PDB entry 4YBL | X-ray diffraction, 3.10 A resolution | chains G and H of the 3 polymer chains in the assembly

Chain G:
Name: Stabilized inner domain of clade A/E gp120
From: Human immunodeficiency virus 1
Notes: engineered mutation(s): V65C, S115C
Amino-acid sequence (154 residues; row label = number of the first residue in the row; note: 297 numbers in that range are skipped by the numbering (no residue carries them; nothing is unmodelled there)):
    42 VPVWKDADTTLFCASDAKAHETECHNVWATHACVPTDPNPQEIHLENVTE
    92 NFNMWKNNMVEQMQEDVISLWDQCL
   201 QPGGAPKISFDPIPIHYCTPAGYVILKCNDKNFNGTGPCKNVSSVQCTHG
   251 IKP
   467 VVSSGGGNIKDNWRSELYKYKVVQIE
Disordered / not traced: 42-49, 201-210, 231-232, 467-473, 492
Disulfides: Cys54-Cys74, Cys65-Cys115, Cys218-Cys247, Cys228-Cys239

Chain H:
Name: A32 antibody Fab heavy chain
From: Homo sapiens
Notes: antibody fragment or engineered binder
Amino-acid sequence (224 residues; numbered 1 to 214 plus 10 insertion-coded residues; the number before each row is that of its first residue; a row labelled like 35A-35B holds insertion residues (35A, then the next letters in order)):
     1 QVQLQESGPGLVKPSQTLSLSCTVSGGSSSSGAHY
35A-35B WS
    36 WIRQYPGKGLEWIGYIHYSGNTYYNPSLKSRITISQHTSENQFSLKL
82A-82C NSV
    83 TVADTAVYYCARGTRLRT
100A-100E LRNAF
   101 DIWGQGTMVTVSSASTKGPSVFPLAPSSKSTSGGTAALGCLVKDYFPEPV
   151 TVSWNSGALTSGVHTFPAVLQSSGLYSLSSVVTVPSSSLGTQTYICNVNH
   201 KPSNTKVDKRVEPK
Disordered / not traced: 29-31, 127-133
Disulfides: Cys22-Cys92, Cys140-Cys196

Interface between chain G and chain H:
Residue-residue contacts (25):
  Thr51(G) with Leu98(H); Arg99(H)
  Leu52(G) with Leu98(H); Arg99(H), hydrogen bond (backbone-backbone)
  Phe53(G) with Ala33(H), hydrophobic; Arg97(H); Leu98(H)
  Cys54(G) with Arg100B(H)
  Thr71(G) with Arg97(H)
  His72(G) with Arg97(H), hydrogen bond (backbone-side chain); Asn100C(H), hydrogen bond (backbone-side chain)
  Ala73(G) with Arg97(H); Arg100B(H), hydrogen bond (backbone-side chain)
  Cys74(G) with Arg97(H)
  Val75(G) with Ala33(H), hydrophobic; Tyr35(H); His52(H)
  Pro76(G) with Tyr35(H); His52(H); Asn56(H); Tyr58(H)
  Gln103(G) with Arg99(H)
  Glu106(G) with Arg99(H), salt bridge
  Asp107(G) with Arg99(H), salt bridge; Arg100B(H), salt bridge
Other interface residues (no listed pair), chain G (14 interface residues in all): Trp69
Other interface residues (no listed pair), chain H (12 interface residues in all): Ser54, Thr100
The authors on this interface:
  - epitope / paratope residues, chain H: Arg97(H), Arg99(H), Arg100B(H)

Summary:
The interface between chain G and chain H involves 14 residues on one side and 12 on the other; the contacts
include 4 hydrogen bonds and 3 salt bridges. Polar pairs include Glu106(G)-Arg99(H), Asp107(G)-Arg99(H) and
Asp107(G)-Arg100B(H). From the paper: epitope/paratope residues Arg97(H), Arg99(H) and Arg100B(H).
Here chain G is Stabilized inner domain of clade A/E gp120 (Human immunodeficiency virus 1) and chain H is A32
antibody Fab heavy chain (Homo sapiens). Entry 4YBL (Crystal structure of the stabilized inner domain of clade
A/E HIV-1 gp120 in complex with the ...) was determined by X-ray diffraction together with 5FCU and 4YC2 from
the same study.
